PDB entry 2RH5 | X-ray diffraction, 2.48 A resolution | chain A

[Chain A]
Protein: Adenylate kinase
Source organism: Aquifex aeolicus
Notes: EC 2.7.4.3
UniProtKB: O66490 (KAD_AQUAE); residues 1-206 here = UniProt positions 1-206
Sequence (206 residues; each row starts with the number of its first residue):
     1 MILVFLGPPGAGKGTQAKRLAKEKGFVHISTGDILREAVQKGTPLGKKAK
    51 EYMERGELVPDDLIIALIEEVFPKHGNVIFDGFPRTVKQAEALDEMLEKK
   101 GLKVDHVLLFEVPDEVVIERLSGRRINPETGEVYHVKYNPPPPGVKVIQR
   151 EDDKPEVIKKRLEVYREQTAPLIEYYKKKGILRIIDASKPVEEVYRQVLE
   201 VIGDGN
Not modelled in the structure: 203-206
UniProt features mapped onto this chain:
  - region: Ser-30 to Val-59 (NMP), Gly-123 to Asp-153 (LID)
  - binding site (ATP): Gly-10 to Thr-15, Arg-120, Arg-124, Val-133, Tyr-134, Lys-189
  - binding site (AMP): Thr-31, Glu-57 to Val-59, Gly-82 to Arg-85, Gln-89, Arg-161
From the paper describing this entry:
  - conformationally variable residues (domain motion): Ser-30 to Val-71, Glu-111 to Thr-169

[Summary]
From UniProt: 11 ATP-binding residues and 10 AMP-binding residues. The paper reports conformational
variability at Ser-30 and Glu-111.
Chain A is Adenylate kinase (Aquifex aeolicus); the structure, Structure of Apo Adenylate Kinase from Aquifex
Aeolicus, was determined by X-ray diffraction, deposited together with 2RGX.
